8K6S - chains E and G of the 10 polymer chains in the assembly; structure by X-ray diffraction, 1.60 A resolution.

== Chain E (and G) ==
Name: Cyanate hydratase
Source organism: Escherichia coli K-12
Notes: EC 4.2.1.104; chain G of this document is another copy of the same molecule, construct and numbering; everything in this record applies to it too
UniProt: P00816 (CYNS_ECOLI); residue numbers follow UniProt; this construct covers 1-156
Chain sequence (160 residues; each row starts with the number of its first residue; numbers below 1 keep their minus sign (Gly-3 is residue -3)):
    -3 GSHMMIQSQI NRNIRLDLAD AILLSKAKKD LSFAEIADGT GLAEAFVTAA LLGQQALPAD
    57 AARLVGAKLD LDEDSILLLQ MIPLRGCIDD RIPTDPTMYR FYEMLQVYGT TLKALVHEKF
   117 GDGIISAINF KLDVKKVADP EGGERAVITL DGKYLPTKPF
Unresolved in the structure: -3 to 0
Differences from the reference sequence: expression tag (-3 to 0)
Swiss-Prot annotation at these positions:
  - active site: Arg96, Glu99, Ser122
Ligand contacts: carbonate ion (CO3): Ile120, Ser122, Ala123, Ile124, Leu151

== Chain E / chain G interface ==
Pairs across the interface (141):
  Ser28(E) with Glu114(G)
  Phe29(E) with Ala110(G), hydrophobic; Glu114(G), hydrogen bond (backbone-side chain)
  Ala30(E) with Glu114(G), hydrogen bond (backbone-side chain)
  Glu40(E) with Lys115(G), salt bridge
  Ala41(E) with Tyr104(G); Thr107(G); Leu111(G), hydrophobic
  Thr44(E) with Thr107(G); Leu111(G)
  Ala45(E) with Tyr104(G), hydrophobic; Thr107(G), hydrogen bond (backbone-side chain)
  Leu48(E) with Thr106(G); Thr107(G)
  Gln50(E) with Gln102(G); Val103(G)
  Gln51(E) with Tyr104(G), hydrogen bond
  Gly82(E) with Gln102(G)
  Cys83(E) with Leu101(G); Gln102(G), hydrogen bond (backbone-backbone); Gly105(G); Thr106(G), hydrogen bond (side chain-backbone)
  Ile84(E) with Leu101(G), hydrophobic; Gln102(G), hydrogen bond (backbone-side chain)
  Arg87(E) with Ile88(G); Tyr98(G), hydrogen bond (backbone-side chain)
  Ile88(E) with Arg87(G)
  Asp91(E) with Lys109(G), salt bridge
  Pro92(E) with Ile120(G)
  Thr93(E) with Lys109(G); His113(G); Gly119(G), hydrogen bond (side chain-backbone); Ile120(G)
  Met94(E) with Gly105(G); Thr106(G); Lys109(G)
  Arg96(E) with Ile120(G); Ile121(G); Ala123(G)
  Phe97(E) with Leu101(G)
  Tyr98(E) with Arg87(G), hydrogen bond (side chain-backbone); Leu101(G)
  Glu99(E) with Ala123(G)
  Met100(E) with Ser122(G); Ala123(G), hydrophobic; Phe126(G), hydrophobic
  Leu101(E) with Cys83(G), hydrogen bond (backbone-side chain); Ile84(G), hydrophobic; Phe97(G), hydrophobic; Tyr98(G), hydrophobic; Leu101(G), hydrophobic
  Gln102(E) with Gln50(G); Gly82(G); Cys83(G), hydrogen bond (backbone-backbone); Ile84(G), hydrogen bond (side chain-backbone)
  Val103(E) with Gln50(G)
  Tyr104(E) with Ala41(G); Ala45(G), hydrophobic; Gln51(G), hydrogen bond; Phe126(G), hydrophobic; Leu128(G), hydrophobic
  Gly105(E) with Cys83(G); Met94(G)
  Thr106(E) with Leu48(G); Cys83(G), hydrogen bond (backbone-side chain); Met94(G)
  Thr107(E) with Ala41(G); Thr44(G); Ala45(G), hydrogen bond (side chain-backbone); Leu48(G)
  Leu108(E) with Val130(G), hydrophobic
  Lys109(E) with Asp91(G), salt bridge; Met94(G)
  Ala110(E) with Phe29(G), hydrophobic
  Leu111(E) with Thr44(G)
  His113(E) with Thr93(G)
  Glu114(E) with Ser28(G); Phe29(G), hydrogen bond (side chain-backbone); Ala30(G), hydrogen bond (side chain-backbone)
  Lys115(E) with Glu40(G), salt bridge; Val130(G); Lys132(G), hydrogen bond (backbone-side chain)
  Phe116(E) with Lys132(G); Glu140(G); Arg141(G); Ala142(G), hydrophobic
  Gly119(E) with Thr93(G), hydrogen bond (backbone-side chain)
  Ile120(E) with Pro92(G); Thr93(G); Arg96(G)
  Ile121(E) with Arg96(G); Ala142(G), hydrophobic
  Ser122(E) with Met100(G)
  Ala123(E) with Arg96(G); Glu99(G)
  Asn125(E) with Arg141(G), hydrogen bond
  Phe126(E) with Met100(G), hydrophobic; Tyr104(G), hydrophobic
  Lys127(E) with Arg141(G)
  Leu128(E) with Tyr104(G), hydrophobic
  Val130(E) with Leu108(G), hydrophobic; Lys115(G)
  Lys132(E) with Lys115(G), hydrogen bond (side chain-backbone); Phe116(G)
  Asp135(E) with Lys149(G)
  Gly138(E) with Lys149(G), hydrogen bond (backbone-side chain)
  Glu140(E) with Phe116(G); Lys149(G); Tyr150(G), hydrogen bond (backbone-backbone)
  Arg141(E) with Phe116(G); Asn125(G), hydrogen bond; Phe126(G); Asp147(G), salt bridge; Gly148(G); Lys149(G)
  Ala142(E) with Phe116(G), hydrophobic; Ile121(G), hydrophobic; Leu146(G); Asp147(G); Gly148(G), hydrogen bond (backbone-backbone)
  Val143(E) with Thr145(G); Leu146(G)
  Ile144(E) with Leu108(G), hydrophobic; Ile144(G); Thr145(G); Leu146(G), hydrogen bond (backbone-backbone)
  Thr145(E) with Val143(G); Ile144(G)
  Leu146(E) with Ala142(G); Val143(G); Ile144(G), hydrogen bond (backbone-backbone)
  Asp147(E) with Arg141(G), salt bridge; Ala142(G)
  Gly148(E) with Arg141(G); Ala142(G), hydrogen bond (backbone-backbone)
  Lys149(E) with Asp135(G), salt bridge; Gly138(G), hydrogen bond (side chain-backbone); Gly139(G); Glu140(G); Arg141(G)
  Tyr150(E) with Glu140(G), hydrogen bond (backbone-backbone)
Also at the interface, not in a pair above, chain E (69 interface residues in all): Arg81, Pro89, Val112, Ile124, Lys131, Gly139
Also at the interface, not in a pair above, chain G (70 interface residues in all): Lys22, Arg81, Pro89, Val112, Ile124, Lys127, Lys131

== Summary ==
Chain E and chain G form an interface of 69 and 70 residues respectively, with 31 hydrogen bonds and 7 salt
bridges. Polar pairs include Glu40(E)-Lys115(G), Asp91(E)-Lys109(G) and Arg141(E)-Asp147(G). Bound to chain E:
carbonate ion. UniProt lists 3 active-site residues on chain E.
Both chains are Cyanate hydratase (Escherichia coli K-12). Entry 8K6S (Crystal structure of E.coli Cyanase
complex with bicarbonate) was determined by X-ray diffraction, deposited together with 8K6G, 8K6H, 8K6U and
8K6X.
